Entry 7CJ9 (X-ray diffraction, 1.58 A resolution); this record covers chains A and B.

Chain A (and B):
Molecule: Epimerase
Source organism: Methylomonas sp. DH-1
Notes: chain B of this document is another copy of the same molecule, construct and numbering; everything in this record applies to it too
UniProtKB: A0A172U6X0 (A0A172U6X0_9GAMM); residues 1-286 here = UniProt positions 1-286
Amino-acid sequence (316 residues; numbered -20 to 295; the number before each row is that of its first residue; numbers below 1 keep their minus sign (Met-20 is residue -20)):
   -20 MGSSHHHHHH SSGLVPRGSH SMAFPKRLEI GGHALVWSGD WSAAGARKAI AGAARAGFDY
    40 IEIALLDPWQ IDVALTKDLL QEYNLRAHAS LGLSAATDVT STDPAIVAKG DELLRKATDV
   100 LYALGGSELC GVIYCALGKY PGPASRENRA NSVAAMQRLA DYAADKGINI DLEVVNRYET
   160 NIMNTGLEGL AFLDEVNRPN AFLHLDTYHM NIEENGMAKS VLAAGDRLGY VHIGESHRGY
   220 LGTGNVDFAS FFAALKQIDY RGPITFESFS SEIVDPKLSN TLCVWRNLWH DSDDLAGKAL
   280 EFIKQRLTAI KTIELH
Disordered / not traced: -20 to 0, 287-295 (chain B: -20 to 0, 291-295)
Construct notes: initiating methionine (-20); expression tag (-19 to 0, 287-295); engineered mutation Ile9 (Tyr in A0A172U6X0), Phe37 (Tyr in A0A172U6X0), Leu286 (Tyr in A0A172U6X0)
Metal / ion sites: Mn2+: Glu152, Asp185, His211, Glu246 (together with D-fructose)
Small-molecule neighbours: D-fructose (FUD): His12, Ala43, Leu45, Ser69, Leu70, Gly71, Gly110, Val111, Leu116, Glu152, Glu158, Asp185, His188, His211, Arg217, Glu246, Leu257, Leu261
Swiss-Prot annotation at these positions:
  - active site (Proton donor/acceptor): Glu152, Glu246
  - binding site (D-allulose): His12, Ser69, Glu152, Glu158, His188, His211, Arg217, Glu246
  - binding site (D-fructose): His12, Ser69, Glu152, Glu158, His188, His211, Arg217, Glu246
  - binding site (Mn(2+)): Glu152, Asp185, His211, Glu246
Reported in the primary citation:
  - catalytic residues: Glu246 (proposed by the authors, not directly observed)

Chain A / chain B interface:
Residue-residue contacts (73):
  Lys118(A) - Lys118(B)
  Lys118(A) - Asn259(B)  hydrogen bond (side chain-backbone)
  Lys118(A) - Thr260(B)  hydrogen bond (side chain-backbone)
  Lys118(A) - Cys262(B)
  Tyr119(A) - Trp264(B)
  Pro120(A) - Asn259(B)  hydrogen bond (backbone-side chain)
  Gly121(A) - Asn259(B)
  Gly121(A) - Trp264(B)
  Pro122(A) - Asn259(B)
  Pro122(A) - Trp264(B)
  Asn155(A) - Tyr157(B)  hydrogen bond
  Arg156(A) - Tyr187(B)
  Arg156(A) - His216(B)  hydrogen bond (side chain-backbone)
  Arg156(A) - Arg217(B)
  Arg156(A) - Leu261(B)
  Arg156(A) - Cys262(B)
  Arg156(A) - Trp264(B)  hydrogen bond (backbone-side chain)
  Tyr157(A) - Asn155(B)  hydrogen bond
  Tyr157(A) - Tyr157(B)  hydrophobic
  Tyr157(A) - Glu158(B)  hydrogen bond
  Tyr157(A) - Tyr187(B)  hydrogen bond
  Tyr157(A) - Cys262(B)  hydrophobic
  Glu158(A) - Tyr157(B)  hydrogen bond
  Thr159(A) - Trp264(B)  hydrogen bond (backbone-side chain)
  Asn160(A) - Trp264(B)
  Asn163(A) - Trp264(B)
  Thr164(A) - Arg265(B)
  Glu167(A) - Arg265(B)
  Tyr187(A) - Arg156(B)
  Tyr187(A) - Tyr157(B)  hydrogen bond
  Met189(A) - Asn224(B)  hydrogen bond (backbone-side chain)
  Asn190(A) - Asn190(B)  hydrogen bond (side chain-backbone)
  Asn190(A) - Ser215(B)
  Asn190(A) - Asn224(B)  hydrogen bond (backbone-side chain)
  Ile191(A) - Ile191(B)  hydrophobic
  Ile191(A) - Ser215(B)
  Ile191(A) - His216(B)  hydrogen bond (backbone-backbone)
  Glu192(A) - Arg265(B)  salt bridge
  Glu193(A) - Asn224(B)  hydrogen bond (backbone-side chain)
  Asn194(A) - His216(B)  hydrogen bond
  Asn194(A) - Thr222(B)
  Gly195(A) - Asn224(B)  hydrogen bond (backbone-side chain)
  Ser215(A) - Asn190(B)
  Ser215(A) - Ile191(B)
  His216(A) - Arg156(B)  hydrogen bond (backbone-side chain)
  His216(A) - Ile191(B)  hydrogen bond (backbone-backbone)
  His216(A) - Glu192(B)
  His216(A) - Asn194(B)  hydrogen bond
  Arg217(A) - Arg156(B)
  Thr222(A) - Asn194(B)
  Asn224(A) - Met189(B)  hydrogen bond (side chain-backbone)
  Asn224(A) - Asn190(B)  hydrogen bond (side chain-backbone)
  Asn224(A) - Glu193(B)  hydrogen bond (side chain-backbone)
  Asn224(A) - Gly195(B)  hydrogen bond (side chain-backbone)
  Asn259(A) - Lys118(B)  hydrogen bond (backbone-side chain)
  Asn259(A) - Pro120(B)
  Asn259(A) - Gly121(B)
  Asn259(A) - Pro122(B)
  Thr260(A) - Lys118(B)  hydrogen bond (backbone-side chain)
  Leu261(A) - Arg156(B)
  Cys262(A) - Lys118(B)
  Cys262(A) - Arg156(B)
  Cys262(A) - Tyr157(B)  hydrophobic
  Trp264(A) - Tyr119(B)
  Trp264(A) - Gly121(B)
  Trp264(A) - Pro122(B)
  Trp264(A) - Arg156(B)  hydrogen bond (side chain-backbone)
  Trp264(A) - Thr159(B)  hydrogen bond (side chain-backbone)
  Trp264(A) - Asn160(B)
  Trp264(A) - Asn163(B)
  Arg265(A) - Thr164(B)
  Arg265(A) - Glu167(B)
  Arg265(A) - Glu192(B)  salt bridge
Also at the interface, not in a pair above, chain A (36 interface residues in all): Gly117, Met196, Gly223
Also at the interface, not in a pair above, chain B (36 interface residues in all): Gly117, Met196, Gly223

Overview:
The chain A/chain B interface involves 36 residues from each chain; the contacts include 30 hydrogen bonds and
2 salt bridges. Polar contacts include Glu192(A)-Arg265(B), Lys118(A)-Asn259(B) and Lys118(A)-Thr260(B).
Ligands of chain A: D-fructose. The paper reports the catalytic residue Glu246(A).
Both chains are Epimerase (Methylomonas sp. DH-1). Entry 7CJ9 (Crystal structure of N-terminal His-tagged
D-allulose 3-epimerase from Methylomonas sp. with additional C-terminal residues) was determined by X-ray
diffraction together with 7CJ5, 7CJ4, 7CJ6, 7CJ7 and 7CJ8 from the same study.
